Entry 1OS3 (X-ray diffraction, 1.95 A resolution); this record covers chains C and D of the 4 polymer chains in the assembly.

[Chain C]
Molecule: Insulin
From: Homo sapiens
Notes: fragment: A-chain
Reference sequence: P01308 (INS_HUMAN); residues 1-21 here correspond to UniProt positions 90-110 (UniProt number = residue number + 89)
Amino-acid sequence (21 residues; each row starts with the number of its first residue):
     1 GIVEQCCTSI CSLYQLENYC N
Disulfide bonds: C6-C11

[Chain D]
Molecule: Insulin
From: Homo sapiens
Notes: fragment: B-chain
Reference sequence: P01308 (INS_HUMAN); residues 1-30 here correspond to UniProt positions 25-54 (UniProt number = residue number + 24)
Amino-acid sequence (30 residues; numbered 1 to 30; the number before each row is that of its first residue):
     1 FVNQHLCGSH LVEALYLVCG ERGFFYTPKT
Disordered / not traced: 29-30
Metal / ion sites: Zn2+: H10 (together with chloride ion)

[Chain C / chain D interface]
Pairs across the interface (39):
  I2(C) - L11(D)  hydrophobic
  I2(C) - L15(D)  hydrophobic
  V3(C) - P28(D)  hydrophobic
  E4(C) - P28(D)
  C6(C) - Q4(D)
  C6(C) - H5(D)
  C6(C) - L6(D)  hydrogen bond (backbone-backbone)
  C6(C) - L11(D)  hydrophobic
  C7(C) - H5(D)  hydrogen bond (backbone-side chain)
  C7(C) - L6(D)  hydrogen bond (backbone-backbone)
  C7(C) - C7(D)  disulfide
  T8(C) - H5(D)  hydrogen bond (backbone-side chain)
  S9(C) - H5(D)  hydrogen bond (backbone-side chain)
  I10(C) - N3(D)
  I10(C) - Q4(D)
  I10(C) - H5(D)
  C11(C) - V2(D)
  C11(C) - N3(D)
  C11(C) - Q4(D)  hydrogen bond (backbone-backbone)
  S12(C) - F1(D)  hydrogen bond (side chain-backbone)
  S12(C) - N3(D)
  L13(C) - F1(D)  hydrophobic
  L13(C) - V18(D)
  Y14(C) - F1(D)  hydrophobic
  L16(C) - L11(D)  hydrophobic
  L16(C) - A14(D)  hydrophobic
  L16(C) - L15(D)
  E17(C) - V18(D)
  E17(C) - R22(D)  salt bridge
  Y19(C) - L15(D)  hydrophobic
  Y19(C) - F24(D)
  Y19(C) - F25(D)  hydrogen bond (backbone-backbone)
  C20(C) - C19(D)  disulfide
  C20(C) - R22(D)
  C20(C) - G23(D)
  N21(C) - R22(D)  hydrogen bond (backbone-side chain)
  N21(C) - G23(D)  hydrogen bond (backbone-backbone)
  N21(C) - F24(D)  hydrogen bond (side chain-backbone)
  N21(C) - F25(D)
Other interface residues (no listed pair), chain C (18 interface residues in all): N18
Other interface residues (no listed pair), chain D (19 interface residues in all): Y26, T27
Inter-chain disulfides: C7(C)-C7(D), C20(C)-C19(D)

[Overview]
Chain C and chain D form an interface of 18 and 19 residues respectively; the contacts include 2 disulfide
bonds, 11 hydrogen bonds and 1 salt bridge. Among the polar pairs are E17(C)-R22(D), C7(C)-H5(D) and
T8(C)-H5(D).
Here chain C is Insulin and chain D is Insulin, both from Homo sapiens. Entry 1OS3 (Dehydrated T6 human
insulin at 100 K) was determined by X-ray diffraction together with 1OS4 from the same study.
